Entry 6VK3 (electron microscopy, 3.70 A resolution); this record covers chains A and B.

== Chain A ==
Name: Hrd3
Organism: Saccharomyces cerevisiae
Sequence (732 residues; each row starts with the number of its first residue; note: 35 numbers in that range are skipped by the numbering (no residue carries them; nothing is unmodelled there); X marks 7 residues of unknown identity (built as UNK)):
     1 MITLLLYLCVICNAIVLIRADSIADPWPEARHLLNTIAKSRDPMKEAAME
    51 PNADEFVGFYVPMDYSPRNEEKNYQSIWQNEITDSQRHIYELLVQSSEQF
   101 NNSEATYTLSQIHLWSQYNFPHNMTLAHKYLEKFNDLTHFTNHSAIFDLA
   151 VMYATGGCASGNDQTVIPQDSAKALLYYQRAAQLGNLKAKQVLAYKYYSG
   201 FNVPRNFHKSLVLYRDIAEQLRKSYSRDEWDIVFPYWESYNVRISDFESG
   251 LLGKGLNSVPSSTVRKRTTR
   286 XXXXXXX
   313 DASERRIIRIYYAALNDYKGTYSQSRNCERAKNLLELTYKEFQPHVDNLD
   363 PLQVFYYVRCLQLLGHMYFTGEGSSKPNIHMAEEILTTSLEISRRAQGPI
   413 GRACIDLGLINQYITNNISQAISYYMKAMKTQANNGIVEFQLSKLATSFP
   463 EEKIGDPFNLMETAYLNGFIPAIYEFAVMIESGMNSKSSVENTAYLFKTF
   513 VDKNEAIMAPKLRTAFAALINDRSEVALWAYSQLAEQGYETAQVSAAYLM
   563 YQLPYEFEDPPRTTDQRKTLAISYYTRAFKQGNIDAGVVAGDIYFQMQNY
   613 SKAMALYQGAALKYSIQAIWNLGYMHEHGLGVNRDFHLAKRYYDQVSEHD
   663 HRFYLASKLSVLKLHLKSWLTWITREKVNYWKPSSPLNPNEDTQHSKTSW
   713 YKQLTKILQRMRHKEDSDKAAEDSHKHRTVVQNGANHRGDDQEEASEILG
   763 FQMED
Not modelled in the structure: 1-25, 51-56, 159-167, 687-767

== Chain B ==
Name: Protein OS-9 homolog
Organism: Saccharomyces cerevisiae
UniProt: Q99220 (OS9_YEAST); numbering as in UniProt (aligned over 1-542)
Sequence (542 residues; row label = number of the first residue in the row):
     1 MQAKIIYALSAISALIPLGSSLLAPIEDPIVSNKYLISYIDEDDWSDRIL
    51 QNQSVMNSGYIVNMGDDLECFIQNASTQLNDVLEDSNEHSNSEKTALLTK
   101 TLNQGVKTIFDKLNERCIFYQAGFWIYEYCPGIEFVQFHGRVNTKTGEIV
   151 NRDESLVYRLGKPKANVEEREFELLYDDVGYYISEIIGSGDICDVTGAER
   201 MVEIQYVCGGSNSGPSTIQWVRETKICVYEAQVTIPELCNLELLAKNEDQ
   251 KNASPILCRMPAKSKIGSNSIDLITKYEPIFLGSGIYFLRPFNTDERDKL
   301 MVTDNAMSNWDEITETYYQKFGNAINKMLSLRLVSLPNGHILQPGDSCVW
   351 LAEVVDMKDRFQTTLSLNILNSQRAEIFFNKTFTFNEDNGNFLSYKIGDH
   401 GESTELGQITHSNKADINTAEIRSDEYLINTDNELFLRISKEIAEVKELL
   451 NEIVSPHEMEVIFENMRNQPNNDFELALMNKLKSSLNDDNKVEQINNARM
   501 DDDESTSHTTRDIGEAGSQTTGNTESEVTNVAAGVFIEHDEL
Not modelled in the structure: 1-24, 76-91, 339-345, 398-542
Disulfides: C70-C258, C117-C130, C193-C227, C208-C239
UniProt features mapped onto this chain:
  - motif: H539 to L542 (Prevents secretion from ER)
  - binding site (a mannooligosaccharide derivative): W125, Q137, D194, R200, E223, Y229
  - glycosylation (N-linked (GlcNAc...) asparagine): N52, N74, N380
  - mutagenesis: Y127 (Y127A: Decrease of ER lumenal misfolded protein degradation), Q137 (Q137E: Decrease of ER lumenal misfolded protein degradation), H139 (H139A: Decrease of ER lumenal misfolded protein degradation), R200 (R200A: Decrease of ER lumenal misfolded protein degradation. No effect on interaction with CDC48, HRD3, KAR2, UBX2, HRD1 or EMP47), E223 (E223N: Decrease of ER lumenal misfolded protein degradation), Y229 (Y229A/F: Decrease of ER lumenal misfolded protein degradation), N380 (N380A: Abolishes dimerization), L393 (L393A: Abolishes dimerization)

== Interface between chain A and chain B ==
Pairs across the interface (90):
  H139(A) - M64(B)
  F140(A) - N63(B)
  F140(A) - M64(B)
  Q169(A) - I30(B)
  D170(A) - Y60(B)
  S171(A) - I30(B)
  A172(A) - I72(B)  hydrophobic
  L175(A) - Y35(B)  hydrophobic
  L175(A) - I37(B)  hydrophobic
  L176(A) - C70(B)  hydrophobic
  L176(A) - I256(B)  hydrophobic
  Y177(A) - M64(B)  hydrophobic
  Q179(A) - I37(B)
  Q179(A) - Y39(B)
  Q179(A) - I271(B)
  R180(A) - D66(B)  salt bridge
  R180(A) - L68(B)
  A182(A) - N269(B)  hydrogen bond (backbone-side chain)
  A182(A) - I271(B)
  Q183(A) - Y39(B)  hydrogen bond
  Q183(A) - N269(B)
  Q183(A) - I271(B)
  Q183(A) - D272(B)  hydrogen bond
  K190(A) - N269(B)
  K190(A) - S270(B)
  L193(A) - I271(B)  hydrophobic
  Y197(A) - I274(B)  hydrophobic
  G200(A) - K34(B)  hydrogen bond (backbone-side chain)
  F201(A) - V31(B)  hydrophobic
  N202(A) - I30(B)
  N202(A) - V31(B)
  N202(A) - N33(B)
  N202(A) - K34(B)
  N202(A) - Y35(B)  hydrogen bond (backbone-backbone)
  V203(A) - K34(B)
  V203(A) - Y35(B)
  P204(A) - Y35(B)
  P204(A) - K251(B)
  P204(A) - A253(B)  hydrophobic
  R205(A) - D178(B)  salt bridge
  R205(A) - D249(B)
  N206(A) - E278(B)  hydrogen bond
  F207(A) - D178(B)
  H208(A) - P279(B)
  H208(A) - F281(B)
  K209(A) - I274(B)
  K209(A) - P279(B)
  L211(A) - F281(B)  hydrophobic
  L211(A) - Y287(B)
  V212(A) - L273(B)  hydrophobic
  V212(A) - I274(B)  hydrophobic
  V212(A) - P279(B)  hydrophobic
  V212(A) - Y287(B)  hydrophobic
  V212(A) - M357(B)
  L213(A) - S270(B)
  L213(A) - I274(B)  hydrophobic
  R215(A) - T303(B)  hydrogen bond (side chain-backbone)
  R215(A) - N305(B)  hydrogen bond
  D216(A) - N269(B)
  D216(A) - S270(B)  hydrogen bond
  D216(A) - M357(B)
  E219(A) - N305(B)
  Y486(A) - N305(B)
  E493(A) - F281(B)
  E493(A) - S284(B)  hydrogen bond (backbone-backbone)
  E493(A) - G285(B)  hydrogen bond (backbone-backbone)
  E493(A) - Y287(B)  hydrogen bond
  E493(A) - T303(B)  hydrogen bond
  S494(A) - D304(B)  hydrogen bond
  G495(A) - S284(B)
  G495(A) - N323(B)
  M496(A) - N323(B)
  N497(A) - N323(B)
  K499(A) - Y120(B)
  K499(A) - I218(B)
  V502(A) - F281(B)  hydrophobic
  T581(A) - I30(B)
  L582(A) - I30(B)  hydrophobic
  S585(A) - D28(B)  hydrogen bond
  S585(A) - I30(B)
  T588(A) - I26(B)
  R589(A) - I30(B)
  F591(A) - I26(B)  hydrophobic
  K592(A) - I26(B)
  L618(A) - I26(B)  hydrophobic
  K625(A) - K225(B)
  Y626(A) - M201(B)
  Y626(A) - K225(B)
  Y626(A) - V228(B)  hydrophobic
  H661(A) - G197(B)
Interface residues without a listed pair, chain A (61 interface residues in all): A154, K173, G185, V490, S500, S501, E503, T505, Y606, L624
Interface residues without a listed pair, chain B (56 interface residues in all): E27, V62, G65, E173, V179, E203, Q219, T275, I280, G283, M301, K320

== Overview ==
61 residues of chain A and 56 residues of chain B are in contact; the contacts include 15 hydrogen bonds and 2
salt bridges. Polar contacts include R180(A)-D66(B), R205(A)-D178(B) and A182(A)-N269(B).
Chain A is Hrd3 and chain B is Protein OS-9 homolog, both from Saccharomyces cerevisiae; the structure, CryoEM
structure of Hrd3/Yos9 complex, was determined by electron microscopy, deposited together with 6VJY, 6VJZ,
6VK0 and 6VK1.
